9BNS - chains H and L of the 3 polymer chains in the assembly; structure by X-ray diffraction, 3.00 A resolution.

[Chain H]
Protein: ITS114 Heavy Chain
From: Macaca mulatta
Sequence (222 residues; numbered 1 to 212 plus 10 insertion-coded residues; the number before each row is that of its first residue; a row labelled like 82A-82C holds insertion residues (82A, then the next letters in order)):
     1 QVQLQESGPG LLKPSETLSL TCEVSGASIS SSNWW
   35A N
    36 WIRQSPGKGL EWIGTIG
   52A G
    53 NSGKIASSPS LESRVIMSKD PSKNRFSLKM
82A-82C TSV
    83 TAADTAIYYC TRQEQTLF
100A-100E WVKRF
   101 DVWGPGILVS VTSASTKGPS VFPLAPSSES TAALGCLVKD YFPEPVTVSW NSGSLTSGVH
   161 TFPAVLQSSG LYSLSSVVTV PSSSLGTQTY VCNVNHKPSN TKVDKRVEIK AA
Unresolved in the structure: 117-212
Disulfide bonds: Cys22-Cys92

[Chain L]
Protein: ITS114 Light Chain
From: Macaca mulatta
Sequence (214 residues; row label = number of the first residue in the row):
     1 AIQMTQSPSS LSASVGDRVT ITCRASQGIS SYLAWYQQRP GKAPRPLIDS ASTLESGVPS
    61 RFSGSGSGTE FTLTISSLQP EDFAIYYCQQ YYSDPFTFGP GTELEIYRTV AAPSVFIFPP
   121 SDEQLKSGTA SVVCLLNNFY PREAKVQWKV DNALQSGNSQ ESVTEQDSKD STYSLSSTLT
   181 LSKADYEKHK VYACEVTHQG LSSPVTKSFN RGEC
Unresolved in the structure: 112-214
Disulfide bonds: Cys23-Cys88

[Interface between chain H and chain L]
Residue-residue contacts - 28 pairs, chain H then chain L:
  Gln39(H) - Gln38(L)  hydrogen bond
  Gln39(H) - Tyr87(L)
  Leu45(H) - Phe98(L)  hydrophobic
  Trp47(H) - Pro95(L)  hydrophobic
  Trp47(H) - Phe96(L)
  Pro61(H) - Pro95(L)
  Tyr91(H) - Gln38(L)  hydrogen bond
  Tyr91(H) - Ala43(L)  hydrophobic
  Tyr91(H) - Pro44(L)
  Gln95(H) - Phe96(L)
  Trp100A(H) - Tyr32(L)
  Trp100A(H) - Tyr91(L)  hydrogen bond (side chain-backbone)
  Trp100A(H) - Tyr92(L)  hydrogen bond (side chain-backbone)
  Trp100A(H) - Ser93(L)
  Trp100A(H) - Phe96(L)  hydrophobic
  Val100B(H) - Phe96(L)  hydrophobic
  Arg100D(H) - Ala34(L)
  Arg100D(H) - Tyr36(L)
  Arg100D(H) - Asp49(L)  salt bridge
  Arg100D(H) - Glu55(L)  salt bridge
  Arg100D(H) - Tyr91(L)
  Phe100E(H) - Tyr36(L)  hydrogen bond (backbone-side chain)
  Phe100E(H) - Pro46(L)
  Phe100E(H) - Gln89(L)
  Asp101(H) - Pro46(L)
  Trp103(H) - Tyr36(L)
  Trp103(H) - Pro44(L)  hydrophobic
  Gly104(H) - Ala43(L)
Also at the interface, not in a pair above, chain H (18 interface residues in all): Asn35A, Ile37, Ala58, Lys100C, Pro105
Also at the interface, not in a pair above, chain L (19 interface residues in all): Lys42, Asp94

[In short]
18 residues of chain H face 19 of chain L across their interface; the contacts include 5 hydrogen bonds and 2
salt bridges. Polar pairs include Arg100D(H)-Asp49(L), Arg100D(H)-Glu55(L) and Gln39(H)-Gln38(L).
Chain H is ITS114 Heavy Chain and chain L is ITS114 Light Chain, both from Macaca mulatta; the structure,
Rhesus macaque ITS114.01 Fab in complex with SIV MPER peptide, was determined by X-ray diffraction, deposited
together with 9BLX and 9BP1.
